5U57 - chains A and C of the 4 polymer chains in the assembly; structure by X-ray diffraction, 2.73 A resolution.

Chain A (and C):
Molecule: (S)-2-hydroxypropylphosphonic acid epoxidase
From: Pseudomonas syringae
Notes: EC 1.11.1.23; chain C of this document is another copy of the same molecule, construct and numbering; everything in this record applies to it too
UniProtKB: Q9JN69 (HPPE_PSESX); numbering as in UniProt (aligned over 1-190)
Amino-acid sequence (190 residues; each row starts with the number of its first residue):
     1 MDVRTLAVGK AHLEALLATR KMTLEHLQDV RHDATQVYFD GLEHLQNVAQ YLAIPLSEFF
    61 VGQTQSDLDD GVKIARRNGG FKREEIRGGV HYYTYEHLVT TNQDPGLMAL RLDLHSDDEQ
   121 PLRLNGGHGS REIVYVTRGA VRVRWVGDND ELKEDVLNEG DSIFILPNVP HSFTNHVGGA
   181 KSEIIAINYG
Bound ions: Fe ion: His-128, Glu-132, His-171 (together with (S)-2-hydroxypropylphosphonic acid)
Small-molecule neighbours: (S)-2-hydroxypropylphosphonic acid (S0H): Arg-87, Tyr-93, Tyr-95, Leu-112, Asn-125, His-128, Glu-132, His-171, Phe-173, Ile-184, Ala-186
UniProt features mapped onto this chain:
  - DNA-binding region: Arg-20 to Asp-40 (H-T-H motif)
  - binding site (substrate): Arg-87, Tyr-95, Asn-125 to His-128, Glu-132
  - binding site (Fe cation): His-128, Glu-132, His-171

How chain A and chain C interact:
Contacting residue pairs (86; chain A residue first):
  Leu-68(A) / Phe-164(C)  hydrophobic
  Leu-68(A) / Leu-166(C)  hydrophobic
  Asp-70(A) / Trp-145(C)  hydrogen bond (backbone-side chain)
  Asp-70(A) / Gly-147(C)
  Asp-70(A) / Asp-148(C)  hydrogen bond (side chain-backbone)
  Asp-70(A) / Lys-153(C)
  Gly-71(A) / Ile-165(C)
  Gly-71(A) / Leu-166(C)  hydrogen bond (backbone-backbone)
  Gly-71(A) / Val-169(C)
  Val-72(A) / Trp-145(C)
  Val-72(A) / Ile-163(C)  hydrophobic
  Val-72(A) / Phe-164(C)
  Val-72(A) / Ile-165(C)  hydrophobic
  Lys-73(A) / Ile-163(C)
  Lys-73(A) / Phe-164(C)  hydrogen bond (backbone-backbone)
  Ile-74(A) / Asp-155(C)
  Ile-74(A) / Leu-157(C)  hydrophobic
  Ile-74(A) / Ser-162(C)
  Ile-74(A) / Ile-163(C)  hydrophobic
  Ala-75(A) / Asp-161(C)
  Ala-75(A) / Ser-162(C)  hydrogen bond (backbone-backbone)
  Arg-76(A) / Asp-155(C)  salt bridge
  Arg-76(A) / Val-156(C)  hydrogen bond (side chain-backbone)
  Arg-76(A) / Leu-157(C)
  Arg-76(A) / Asp-161(C)  salt bridge
  Arg-77(A) / Tyr-135(C)  hydrogen bond
  Arg-77(A) / Gly-160(C)
  Arg-77(A) / Asp-161(C)  hydrogen bond (backbone-side chain)
  Leu-98(A) / Tyr-135(C)  hydrophobic
  Leu-98(A) / Ser-162(C)
  Val-99(A) / Ile-133(C)  hydrophobic
  Val-99(A) / Ser-162(C)  hydrogen bond (backbone-side chain)
  Val-99(A) / Ile-163(C)
  Val-99(A) / Phe-164(C)
  Thr-101(A) / Phe-164(C)
  Asp-104(A) / Arg-131(C)  salt bridge
  Asp-104(A) / Tyr-189(C)  hydrogen bond
  Leu-107(A) / Phe-164(C)  hydrophobic
  Leu-107(A) / Tyr-189(C)
  Ala-109(A) / Ile-133(C)  hydrophobic
  Arg-111(A) / Tyr-135(C)
  Arg-131(A) / Asp-104(C)  salt bridge
  Ile-133(A) / Val-99(C)  hydrophobic
  Ile-133(A) / Ala-109(C)  hydrophobic
  Tyr-135(A) / Arg-77(C)  hydrogen bond
  Tyr-135(A) / Leu-98(C)  hydrophobic
  Tyr-135(A) / Arg-111(C)
  Tyr-135(A) / Ile-185(C)  hydrophobic
  Thr-137(A) / Thr-137(C)
  Trp-145(A) / Asp-70(C)  hydrogen bond (side chain-backbone)
  Trp-145(A) / Val-72(C)
  Gly-147(A) / Asp-70(C)
  Asp-148(A) / Asp-70(C)  hydrogen bond (backbone-side chain)
  Lys-153(A) / Asp-70(C)  salt bridge
  Asp-155(A) / Ile-74(C)
  Asp-155(A) / Arg-76(C)  salt bridge
  Val-156(A) / Arg-76(C)  hydrogen bond (backbone-side chain)
  Leu-157(A) / Ile-74(C)  hydrophobic
  Leu-157(A) / Arg-76(C)
  Glu-159(A) / Arg-77(C)
  Gly-160(A) / Arg-77(C)
  Asp-161(A) / Ala-75(C)
  Asp-161(A) / Arg-76(C)  salt bridge
  Asp-161(A) / Arg-77(C)  hydrogen bond (side chain-backbone)
  Ser-162(A) / Ile-74(C)
  Ser-162(A) / Ala-75(C)  hydrogen bond (backbone-backbone)
  Ser-162(A) / Leu-98(C)
  Ser-162(A) / Val-99(C)  hydrogen bond (side chain-backbone)
  Ile-163(A) / Val-72(C)  hydrophobic
  Ile-163(A) / Lys-73(C)
  Ile-163(A) / Ile-74(C)  hydrophobic
  Ile-163(A) / Val-99(C)
  Phe-164(A) / Leu-68(C)  hydrophobic
  Phe-164(A) / Val-72(C)
  Phe-164(A) / Lys-73(C)  hydrogen bond (backbone-backbone)
  Phe-164(A) / Val-99(C)
  Phe-164(A) / Thr-101(C)
  Phe-164(A) / Leu-107(C)  hydrophobic
  Ile-165(A) / Gly-71(C)
  Leu-166(A) / Leu-68(C)  hydrophobic
  Leu-166(A) / Gly-71(C)  hydrogen bond (backbone-backbone)
  Val-169(A) / Gly-71(C)
  Ile-185(A) / Tyr-135(C)  hydrophobic
  Tyr-189(A) / Asp-104(C)  hydrogen bond
  Tyr-189(A) / Leu-107(C)
  Tyr-189(A) / Tyr-189(C)  hydrophobic
Other interface residues (no listed pair), chain A (42 interface residues in all): Asp-69, Val-146, Glu-183, Ile-187
Other interface residues (no listed pair), chain C (43 interface residues in all): Asp-69, Gln-103, Val-146, Glu-159, Glu-183, Ile-187

Overview:
The interface between chain A and chain C involves 42 residues on one side and 43 on the other; the contacts
include 20 hydrogen bonds and 7 salt bridges. Polar pairs include Arg-76(A)/Asp-155(C), Arg-76(A)/Asp-161(C)
and Asp-104(A)/Arg-131(C). Bound to chain A: (S)-2-hydroxypropylphosphonic acid.
Both chains are (S)-2-hydroxypropylphosphonic acid epoxidase (Pseudomonas syringae). Entry 5U57 (Psf4 in
complex with Fe2+ and (S)-2-HPP) was determined by X-ray diffraction, deposited together with 5U55, 5U58, 5U5D
and 5U5G.
